PDB entry 7AGG | electron microscopy, 3.30 A resolution | chains A and B of the 5 polymer chains in the assembly

[Chain A (and B)]
Molecule: Fiber
Source organism: Human adenovirus B serotype 7
Notes: chain B of this document is another copy of the same molecule, construct and numbering; everything in this record applies to it too
UniProt: Q5EY45 (Q5EY45_ADE07); residues 117-325 here = UniProt positions 117-325
Amino-acid sequence (213 residues; each row starts with the number of its first residue):
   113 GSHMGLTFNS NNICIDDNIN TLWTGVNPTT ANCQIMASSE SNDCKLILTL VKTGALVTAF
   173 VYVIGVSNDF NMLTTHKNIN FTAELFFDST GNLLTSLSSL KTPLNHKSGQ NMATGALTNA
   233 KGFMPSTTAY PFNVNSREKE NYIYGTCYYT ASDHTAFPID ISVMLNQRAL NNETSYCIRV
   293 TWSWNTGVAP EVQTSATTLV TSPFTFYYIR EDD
Unresolved in the structure: 113-127
Construct notes: expression tag (113-116)

[Interface between chain A and chain B]
Pairs across the interface (34; chain A residue first):
  Thr-165(A) / Val-163(B)
  Gly-166(A) / Thr-133(B)
  Gly-166(A) / Val-163(B)
  Ala-167(A) / Thr-133(B)  hydrogen bond (backbone-side chain)
  Ala-167(A) / Lys-219(B)
  Leu-168(A) / Phe-172(B)  hydrophobic
  Ser-238(A) / Gln-222(B)  hydrogen bond
  Thr-240(A) / Val-138(B)
  Thr-240(A) / Gln-222(B)
  Ala-241(A) / Val-138(B)
  Arg-249(A) / Asn-139(B)
  Glu-250(A) / His-266(B)  salt bridge
  Lys-251(A) / Tyr-261(B)
  Lys-251(A) / Thr-262(B)  hydrogen bond (side chain-backbone)
  Lys-251(A) / Ala-263(B)
  Lys-251(A) / Ser-264(B)
  Lys-251(A) / Thr-309(B)
  Lys-251(A) / Thr-310(B)
  Lys-251(A) / Val-312(B)
  Glu-252(A) / Ile-176(B)
  Tyr-254(A) / Thr-262(B)
  Tyr-254(A) / His-266(B)
  Tyr-256(A) / Tyr-260(B)  hydrophobic
  Tyr-256(A) / Thr-262(B)  hydrogen bond
  Tyr-256(A) / Ala-268(B)  hydrophobic
  Tyr-319(A) / Thr-170(B)
  Tyr-319(A) / Thr-317(B)
  Tyr-319(A) / Tyr-319(B)  hydrogen bond
  Ile-321(A) / Val-138(B)  hydrophobic
  Ile-321(A) / Phe-172(B)  hydrophobic
  Arg-322(A) / Gln-222(B)  hydrogen bond (backbone-side chain)
  Asp-324(A) / Lys-219(B)  salt bridge
  Asp-324(A) / Gly-221(B)
  Asp-324(A) / Gln-222(B)
Interface residues without a listed pair, chain A (19 interface residues in all): Tyr-242, Ser-248
Interface residues without a listed pair, chain B (29 interface residues in all): Asp-129, Thr-161, Thr-165, Tyr-174, Glu-303, Ser-314, Pro-315

[Overview]
The interface between chain A and chain B involves 19 residues on one side and 29 on the other; the contacts
include 6 hydrogen bonds and 2 salt bridges. Polar pairs include Glu-250(A)/His-266(B), Asp-324(A)/Lys-219(B)
and Ala-167(A)/Thr-133(B).
Both chains are Fiber (Human adenovirus B serotype 7). Entry 7AGG (HAd7 knob in complex with 2 EC2-EC3 modules
of DSG-2) was determined by electron microscopy together with 7AGF from the same study.
